6FB0 - chains A and F of the 4 polymer chains in the assembly; structure by X-ray diffraction, 2.15 A resolution.

== Chain A ==
Name: DNA endonuclease I-CreI
Source organism: Chlamydomonas reinhardtii
Notes: EC 3.1.-.-
Amino-acid sequence (153 residues; each row starts with the number of its first residue):
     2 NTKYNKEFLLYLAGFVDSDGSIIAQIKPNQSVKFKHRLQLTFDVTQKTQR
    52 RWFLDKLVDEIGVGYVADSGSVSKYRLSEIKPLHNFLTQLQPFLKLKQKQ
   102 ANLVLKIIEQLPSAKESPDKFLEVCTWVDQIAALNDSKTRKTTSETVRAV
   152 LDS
Bound ions: Ca2+ site 1: Ser19 (shared with 1 residue of chain B; 1 residue of chain D; DG614(F) of chain F); Ca2+ site 2: Asp20 (shared with 1 residue of chain B; 1 residue of chain D; DA615(F) of chain F); Ca2+ site 3: Ala134, Asn136
Ligand contacts:
  - s-1,2-propanediol (PGO), molecule 1: Asp18, Leu97, Lys98, Gln101, Leu135, Asn136, Asp137
  - s-1,2-propanediol (PGO), molecule 2: Asp130, Ala133, Ala134, Ser138, Arg141, Thr144

== Chain F ==
Molecule: 24-nt DNA strand
Sequence (24 nucleotides; row label = number of the first residue in the row):
   601 TCTGACTCCTGTGGAGAAGTCTGA
Bound ions: Ca2+ site 1: DG614 (shared with Ser19(A) of chain A; 1 residue of chain B; 1 residue of chain D); Ca2+ site 2: DA615 (shared with Asp20(A) of chain A; 1 residue of chain B; 1 residue of chain D)

== Chain A / chain F interface ==
Contacting residue pairs - 22 pairs, chain A then chain F:
  Asp20(A) with DA615(F), phosphate contact
  Ser32(A) with DT601(F), phosphate contact; DC602(F), base contact
  Val33(A) with DC602(F), phosphate contact
  Lys34(A) with DC602(F), phosphate contact
  Arg38(A) with DT603(F), base contact; DG604(F), hydrogen bond to the base
  Gln40(A) with DG604(F), base contact
  Tyr66(A) with DA605(F), phosphate contact; DC606(F), base contact
  Ala68(A) with DT607(F), phosphate contact
  Ser70(A) with DC608(F), base contact
  Arg77(A) with DT607(F), base contact; DC608(F), base contact
  Glu80(A) with DG604(F), phosphate contact; DA605(F), phosphate contact
  Ile81(A) with DG604(F), phosphate contact
  Asp137(A) with DG613(F), phosphate contact
  Lys139(A) with DG611(F), phosphate contact; DT612(F), phosphate contact; DG613(F), salt bridge to the phosphate
  Thr140(A) with DT610(F), base contact
Also at the interface, not in a pair above, chain A (20 interface residues in all): Lys28, Asn30, Asp69, Ser79, Lys116
Also at the interface, not in a pair above, chain F (14 interface residues in all): DC609

== Summary ==
20 residues of chain A face 14 of chain F across their interface; the contacts include 1 hydrogen bond and 1
salt bridge. Polar pairs include Arg38(A)-DG604(F) and Lys139(A)-DG613(F). Chain A binds s-1,2-propanediol.
The Ca2+ site 1 is built by Ser19(A) and DG614(F).
Here chain A is DNA endonuclease I-CreI (Chlamydomonas reinhardtii) and chain F is a 24-nt DNA strand. Entry
6FB0 (Crystal Structure of a Tailored I-CreI Homing Endonuclease Protein (3115 variant) in complex with its
target ...) was determined by X-ray diffraction, deposited together with 6FB1, 6FB2, 6FB5, 6FB6, 6FB7, 6FB8
and 6FB9.
